1EAN - chain A; structure by X-ray diffraction, 1.70 A resolution.

Chain A:
Protein: Runt-related transcription factor 1
Organism: Mus musculus
Notes: fragment: runt domain residues 46-185
UniProt: Q03347 (AML1_MOUSE); residue numbers follow UniProt; this construct covers 46-185
Sequence (140 residues; each row starts with the number of its first residue):
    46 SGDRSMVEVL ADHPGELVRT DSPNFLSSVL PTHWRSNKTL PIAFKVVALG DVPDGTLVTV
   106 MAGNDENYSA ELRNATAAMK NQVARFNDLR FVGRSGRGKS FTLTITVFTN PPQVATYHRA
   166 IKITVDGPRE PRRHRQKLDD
Disordered / not traced: 46-59, 174-185
Differences from the reference sequence: engineered mutation Ser72 (Cys in Q03347), Ser81 (Cys in Q03347)
UniProt features mapped onto this chain:
  - region (Interaction with DNA): Arg80, Asn82 to Thr84, Arg135 to Gly143, Ile168 to Arg177
  - binding site (chloride): Asn112, Glu116, Arg139, Val170
  - mutagenesis: Arg80 (R80A: Interferes with DNA-binding), Asn109 (N109A: Interferes with heterodimerization), Tyr113 (Y113A: Interferes with heterodimerization), Arg142 (R142A: Interferes with DNA-binding), Lys144 (K144M: Interferes with DNA-binding), Thr149 (T149A: Interferes with heterodimerization), Val170 (V170A: No effect), Asp171 (D171A: Interferes with DNA-binding), Arg174 (R174A: Interferes with DNA-binding), Arg177 (R177A: Interferes with DNA-binding)

Summary:
From UniProt: 4 chloride-binding residues and 10 mutagenesis sites.
Chain A is Runt-related transcription factor 1 (Mus musculus); the structure, THE RUNX1 Runt domain at 1.70A
resolution: A structural switch and specifically bound chloride ions modulate ..., was determined by X-ray
diffraction (same publication as 1EAO and 1EAQ).
